8AC1 - chains D and E of the 8 polymer chains in the assembly; structure by electron microscopy, 4.06 A resolution (low resolution: residue-level contacts below are approximate; hydrogen-bond / salt-bridge calls are withheld).

[Chain D]
Molecule: DNA-directed RNA polymerase subunit beta'
Organism: Escherichia coli K-12
Notes: EC 2.7.7.6
UniProt: P0A8T8 (RPOC_ECO57); residues 1-1406 here = UniProt positions 1-1406
Chain sequence (1406 residues; row label = number of the first residue in the row):
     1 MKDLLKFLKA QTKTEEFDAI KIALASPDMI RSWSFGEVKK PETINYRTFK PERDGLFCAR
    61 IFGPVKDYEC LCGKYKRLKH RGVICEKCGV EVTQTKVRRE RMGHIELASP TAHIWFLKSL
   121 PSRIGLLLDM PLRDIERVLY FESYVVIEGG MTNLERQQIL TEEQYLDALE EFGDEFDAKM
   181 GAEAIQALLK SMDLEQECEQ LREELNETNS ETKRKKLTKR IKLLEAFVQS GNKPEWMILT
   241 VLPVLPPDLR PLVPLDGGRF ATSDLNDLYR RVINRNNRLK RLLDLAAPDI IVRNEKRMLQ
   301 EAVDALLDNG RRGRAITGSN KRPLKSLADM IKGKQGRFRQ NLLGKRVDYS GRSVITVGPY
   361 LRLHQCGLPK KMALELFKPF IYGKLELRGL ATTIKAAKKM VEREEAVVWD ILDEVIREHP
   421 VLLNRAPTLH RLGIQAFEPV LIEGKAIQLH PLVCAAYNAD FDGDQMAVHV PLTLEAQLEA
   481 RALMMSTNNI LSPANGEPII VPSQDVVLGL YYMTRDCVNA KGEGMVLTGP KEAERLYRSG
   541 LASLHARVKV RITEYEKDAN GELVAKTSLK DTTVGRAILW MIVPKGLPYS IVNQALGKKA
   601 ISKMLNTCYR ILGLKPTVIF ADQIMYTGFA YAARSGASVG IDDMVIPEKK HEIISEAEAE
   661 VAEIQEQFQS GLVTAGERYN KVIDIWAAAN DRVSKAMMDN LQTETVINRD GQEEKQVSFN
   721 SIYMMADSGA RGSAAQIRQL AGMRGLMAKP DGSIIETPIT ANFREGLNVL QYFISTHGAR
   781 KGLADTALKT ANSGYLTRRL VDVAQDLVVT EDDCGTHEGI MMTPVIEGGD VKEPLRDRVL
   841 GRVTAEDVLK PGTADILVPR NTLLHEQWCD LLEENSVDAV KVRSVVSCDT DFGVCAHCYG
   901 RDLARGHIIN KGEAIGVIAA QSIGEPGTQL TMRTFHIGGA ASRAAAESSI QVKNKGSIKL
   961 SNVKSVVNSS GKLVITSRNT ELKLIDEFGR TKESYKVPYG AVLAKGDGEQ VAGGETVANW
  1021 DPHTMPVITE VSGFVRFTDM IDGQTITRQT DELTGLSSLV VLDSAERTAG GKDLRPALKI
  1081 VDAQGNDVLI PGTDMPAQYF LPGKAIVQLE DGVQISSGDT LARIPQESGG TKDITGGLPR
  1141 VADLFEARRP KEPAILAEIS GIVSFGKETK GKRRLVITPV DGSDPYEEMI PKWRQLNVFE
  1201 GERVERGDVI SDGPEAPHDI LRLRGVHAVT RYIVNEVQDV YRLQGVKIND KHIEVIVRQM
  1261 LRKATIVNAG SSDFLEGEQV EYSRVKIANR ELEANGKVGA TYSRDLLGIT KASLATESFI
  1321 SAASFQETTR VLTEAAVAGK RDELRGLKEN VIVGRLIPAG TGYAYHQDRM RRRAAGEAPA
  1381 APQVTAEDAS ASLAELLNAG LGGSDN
Unresolved in the structure: 1-15, 934-947, 1023, 1127-1134, 1376-1406
Ion coordination: Zn2+ site 1: C70, C72, C85, C88; Mg2+ near D464 (its only coordinating residue here); Zn2+ site 2: C814, C888, C895, C898
Swiss-Prot annotation at these positions:
  - binding site (Zn(2+)): C70, C72, C85, C88, C814, C888, C895, C898
  - binding site (Mg(2+)): D460, D462, D464
  - modified residue: K972 (N6-acetyllysine)

[Chain E]
Molecule: DNA-directed RNA polymerase subunit omega
Organism: Escherichia coli K-12
Notes: EC 2.7.7.6
UniProt: P0A800 (RPOZ_ECOLI); residues 1-91 here = UniProt positions 1-91
Chain sequence (91 residues; numbered 1 to 91; the number before each row is that of its first residue):
     1 MARVTVQDAV EKIGNRFDLV LVAARRARQM QVGGKDPLVP EENDKTTVIA LREIEEGLIN
    61 NQILDVRERQ EQQEQEAAEL QAVTAIAEGR R
Unresolved in the structure: 1, 30-91

[Interface between chain D and chain E]
Pairs across the interface (34):
  H364(D) - V4(E)
  E438(D) - A2(E)
  T473(D) - R28(E)
  L474(D) - A27(E)
  L474(D) - R28(E)
  E475(D) - A24(E)
  E475(D) - R28(E)
  L478(D) - V20(E)
  L478(D) - A23(E)
  L478(D) - A24(E)
  E479(D) - V20(E)
  R481(D) - R3(E)
  R481(D) - V4(E)
  A482(D) - R16(E)
  L483(D) - R16(E)
  M485(D) - V4(E)
  T487(D) - V4(E)
  G613(D) - Q7(E)
  L614(D) - T5(E)
  L614(D) - Q7(E)
  K615(D) - T5(E)
  K615(D) - Q7(E)
  R905(D) - R16(E)
  H907(D) - V10(E)
  N910(D) - N15(E)
  K911(D) - F17(E)
  E913(D) - F17(E)
  G1360(D) - F17(E)
  T1361(D) - F17(E)
  T1361(D) - L21(E)
  A1364(D) - F17(E)
  A1364(D) - L21(E)
  Y1365(D) - L21(E)
  D1368(D) - L21(E)
Also at the interface, not in a pair above, chain D (26 interface residues in all): N488
Also at the interface, not in a pair above, chain E (17 interface residues in all): V6, G14

[Overview]
26 residues of chain D face 17 of chain E across their interface. C70(D), C72(D), C85(D) and C88(D) coordinate
Zn2+ site 1. Curated annotation (UniProt) lists 8 Zn2+-binding residues and 3 Mg2+-binding residues on chain
D.
Chain D is DNA-directed RNA polymerase subunit beta' and chain E is DNA-directed RNA polymerase subunit omega,
both from Escherichia coli K-12; the structure, RNA polymerase at U-rich pause bound to non-regulatory RNA -
inactive, open clamp state, was determined by electron microscopy (same publication as 8ABY, 8ABZ, 8AC0, 8AC2,
8ACP and 8AD1).
